PDB entry 9DL1 | X-ray diffraction, 2.30 A resolution | chains A and B of the 8 polymer chains in the assembly

# Chain A
Molecule: TRACeR-I
Organism: Homo sapiens
Sequence (132 residues; row label = number of the first residue in the row; numbering starts at 0):
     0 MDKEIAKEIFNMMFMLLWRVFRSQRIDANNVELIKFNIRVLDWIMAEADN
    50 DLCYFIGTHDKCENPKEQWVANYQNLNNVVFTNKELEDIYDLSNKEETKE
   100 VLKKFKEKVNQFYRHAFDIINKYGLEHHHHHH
Unresolved in the structure: 0, 86-93, 127-131
Disulfides: Cys52-Cys61

# Chain B
Molecule: MHC class I antigen, A-2 alpha chain
Organism: Homo sapiens
UniProtKB: A0A5B8RNS7 (A0A5B8RNS7_HUMAN); residues 1-275 here correspond to UniProt positions 25-299 (UniProt number = residue number + 24)
Sequence (276 residues; row label = number of the first residue in the row; numbering starts at 0):
     0 MGSHSMRYFFTSVSRPGRGEPRFIAVGYVDDTQFVRFDSDAASQRMEPRA
    50 PWIEQEGPEYWDGETRKVKAHSQTHRVDLGTLRGYYNQSEAGSHTVQRMY
   100 GCDVGSDWRFLRGYHQYAYDGKDYIALKEDLRSWTAADMAAQTTKHKWEA
   150 AHVAEQLRAYLEGTCVEWLRRYLENGKETLQRTDAPKTHMTHHAVSDHEA
   200 TLRCWALSFYPAEITLTWQRDGEDQTQDTELVETRPAGDGTFQKWAAVVV
   250 PSGQEQRYTCHVQHEGLPKPLTLRWE
Unresolved in the structure: 0
Disulfides: Cys101-Cys164, Cys203-Cys259
Sequence notes: initiating methionine (0)

# Chain A / chain B interface
Residue-residue contacts - 42 pairs, chain A then chain B:
  Asp50(A) - His151(B)  salt bridge
  Tyr53(A) - Arg131(B)  hydrogen bond (backbone-side chain)
  Tyr53(A) - Glu154(B)
  Tyr53(A) - Arg157(B)  hydrogen bond
  Phe54(A) - His151(B)
  Phe54(A) - Glu154(B)
  Lys65(A) - Arg157(B)
  Lys65(A) - Glu161(B)  salt bridge
  Trp68(A) - Glu154(B)
  Trp68(A) - Ala158(B)
  Val69(A) - Ala158(B)  hydrophobic
  Val69(A) - Glu161(B)
  Val69(A) - Gly162(B)
  Tyr72(A) - Gln155(B)
  Tyr72(A) - Ala158(B)  hydrophobic
  Tyr72(A) - Tyr159(B)
  Tyr72(A) - Thr163(B)
  Gln73(A) - Gly162(B)
  Gln73(A) - Thr163(B)
  Gln73(A) - Glu166(B)
  Asn76(A) - Lys66(B)  hydrogen bond
  Asn76(A) - Thr163(B)
  Asn76(A) - Trp167(B)
  Asn77(A) - Glu166(B)  hydrogen bond
  Asn77(A) - Trp167(B)  hydrogen bond
  Phe80(A) - Glu58(B)
  Phe80(A) - Gly62(B)
  Phe80(A) - Lys66(B)
  Thr81(A) - Tyr59(B)
  Thr81(A) - Glu63(B)
  Thr81(A) - Trp167(B)
  Asn82(A) - Glu58(B)
  Lys83(A) - Glu166(B)  salt bridge
  Lys83(A) - Trp167(B)
  Lys83(A) - Arg170(B)
  Asn109(A) - Arg65(B)
  Phe116(A) - Ala69(B)  hydrophobic
  Phe116(A) - Gln72(B)
  Phe116(A) - Thr73(B)
  Ile119(A) - Val76(B)  hydrophobic
  Leu124(A) - Arg75(B)
  His126(A) - Arg75(B)  hydrogen bond
Interface residues without a listed pair, chain A (24 interface residues in all): Val79, Lys105, Tyr112, Asn120, Glu125
Interface residues without a listed pair, chain B (25 interface residues in all): Arg82

# Summary
The interface between chain A and chain B involves 24 residues on one side and 25 on the other, with 6
hydrogen bonds and 3 salt bridges. Polar contacts include Asp50(A)-His151(B), Lys65(A)-Glu161(B) and
Lys83(A)-Glu166(B).
Here chain A is TRACeR-I and chain B is MHC class I antigen, A-2 alpha chain, both from Homo sapiens. Entry
9DL1 (Crystal Structure of HLA-A*02:01/NY-ESO-1 (SLLMWITQV) and a target specific TRACeR-I) was determined by
X-ray diffraction.
